Entry 8EUC (electron microscopy, 3.61 A resolution); this record covers chains C and D of the 4 polymer chains in the assembly.

# Chain C
Molecule: Cyclic nucleotide-gated cation channel alpha-3
From: Homo sapiens
UniProt: Q16281 (CNGA3_HUMAN); residue numbers follow UniProt; this construct covers 1-694
Amino-acid sequence (694 residues; each row starts with the number of its first residue):
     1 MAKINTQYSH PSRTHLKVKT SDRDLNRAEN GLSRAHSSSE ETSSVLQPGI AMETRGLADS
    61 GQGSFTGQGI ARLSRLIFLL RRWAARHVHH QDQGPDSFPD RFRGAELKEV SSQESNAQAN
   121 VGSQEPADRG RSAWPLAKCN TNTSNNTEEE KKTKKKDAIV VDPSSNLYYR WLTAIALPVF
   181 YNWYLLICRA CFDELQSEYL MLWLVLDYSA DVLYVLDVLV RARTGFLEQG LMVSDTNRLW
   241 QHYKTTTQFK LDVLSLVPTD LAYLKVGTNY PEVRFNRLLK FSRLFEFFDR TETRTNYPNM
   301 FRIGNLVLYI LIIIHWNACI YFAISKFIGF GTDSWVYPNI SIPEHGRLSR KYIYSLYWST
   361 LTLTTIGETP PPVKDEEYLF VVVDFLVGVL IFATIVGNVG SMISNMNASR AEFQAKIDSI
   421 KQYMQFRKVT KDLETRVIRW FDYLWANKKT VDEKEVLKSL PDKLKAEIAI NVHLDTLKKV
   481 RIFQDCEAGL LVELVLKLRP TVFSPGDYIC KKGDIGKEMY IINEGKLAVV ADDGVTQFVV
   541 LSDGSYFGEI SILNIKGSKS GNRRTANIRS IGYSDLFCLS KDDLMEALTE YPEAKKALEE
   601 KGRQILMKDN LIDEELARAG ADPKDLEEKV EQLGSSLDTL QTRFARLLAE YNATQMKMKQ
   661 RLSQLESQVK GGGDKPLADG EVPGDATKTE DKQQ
Disordered / not traced: 1-157, 610-694
Covalently attached groups: N-acetylglucosamine (NAG) linked to Asn339
Residues lining bound ligands: cyclic guanosine monophosphate (PCG): Val539, Leu541, Phe547, Gly548, Glu549, Ile550, Ser551, Arg563, Arg564, Thr565, Ile568, Ile605, Lys608
Swiss-Prot annotation at these positions:
  - region: Thr365 to Glu368 (Selectivity filter)
  - binding site (3',5'-cyclic GMP): Gly548, Glu549, Ser551, Arg564, Thr565, Asp609
  - site (Central gate): Phe392, Val396
  - glycosylation: Asn339 (N-linked (GalNAc...) asparagine)
  - natural variant: Asp162 (D162V: In ACHM2), Pro163 (P163L: In ACHM2), Trp171 (W171C: In ACHM2), Tyr181 (Y181C: In ACHM2), Asn182 (N182Y: In ACHM2), Leu186 (L186F: In ACHM2), Cys191 (C191Y: In ACHM2), Glu194 (E194K: In ACHM2), Arg223 (R223Q: In ACHM2; R223W: In ACHM2), Thr224 (T224I: Found in patients with cone-rod dystrophy; T224R: In ACHM2), Glu228 (E228K: In ACHM2; uncertain significance), Phe249 (F249S: In ACHM2), 46 further natural variant entries in UniProt

# Chain D
Molecule: Cyclic nucleotide-gated cation channel beta-3
From: Homo sapiens
UniProt: Q9NQW8 (CNGB3_HUMAN); residues 1-809 here = UniProt positions 1-809
Amino-acid sequence (809 residues; numbered 1 to 809; the number before each row is that of its first residue):
     1 MFKSLTKVNK VKPIGENNEN EQSSRRNEEG SHPSNQSQQT TAQEENKGEE KSLKTKSTPV
    61 TSEEPHTNIQ DKLSKKNSSG DLTTNPDPQN AAEPTGTVPE QKEMDPGKEG PNSPQNKPPA
   121 APVINEYADA QLHNLVKRMR QRTALYKKKL VEGDLSSPEA SPQTAKPTAV PPVKESDDKP
   181 TEHYYRLLWF KVKKMPLTEY LKRIKLPNSI DSYTDRLYLL WLLLVTLAYN WNCCFIPLRL
   241 VFPYQTADNI HYWLIADIIC DIIYLYDMLF IQPRLQFVRG GDIIVDSNEL RKHYRTSTKF
   301 QLDVASIIPF DICYLFFGFN PMFRANRMLK YTSFFEFNHH LESIMDKAYI YRVIRTTGYL
   361 LFILHINACV YYWASNYEGI GTTRWVYDGE GNEYLRCYYW AVRTLITIGG LPEPQTLFEI
   421 VFQLLNFFSG VFVFSSLIGQ MRDVIGAATA NQNYFRACMD DTIAYMNNYS IPKLVQKRVR
   481 TWYEYTWDSQ RMLDESDLLK TLPTTVQLAL AIDVNFSIIS KVDLFKGCDT QMIYDMLLRL
   541 KSVLYLPGDF VCKKGEIGKE MYIIKHGEVQ VLGGPDGTKV LVTLKAGSVF GEISLLAAGG
   601 GNRRTANVVA HGFANLLTLD KKTLQEILVH YPDSERILMK KARVLLKQKA KTAEATPPRK
   661 DLALLFPPKE ETPKLFKTLL GGTGKASLAR LLKLKREQAA QKKENSEGGE EEGKENEDKQ
   721 KENEDKQKEN EDKGKENEDK DKGREPEEKP LDRPECTASP IAVEEEPHSV RRTVLPRGTS
   781 RQSLIISMAP SAEGGEEVLT IEVKEKAKQ
Disordered / not traced: 1-205, 573-576, 644-809
Residues lining bound ligands: cyclic guanosine monophosphate (PCG): Cys552, Val571, Val582, Val589, Phe590, Gly591, Glu592, Ile593, Arg603, Arg604, Thr605, Ala606, Val608
Swiss-Prot annotation at these positions:
  - region: Thr407 to Gly410 (Selectivity filter)
  - binding site (3',5'-cyclic GMP): Gly591, Glu592, Arg604, Thr605
  - site: Phe434 (Central gate), Ile438 (Central gate), Arg442 (Occludes the pore below the central gate)
  - natural variant: Gly107 (G107R: In ACHM3; uncertain significance), Lys148 (K148E: In ACHM3), Ser156 (S156F: In ACHM3), Glu199 (E199K: In ACHM3; uncertain significance), Pro309 (P309L: In ACHM3), Arg403 (R403Q: Found in macular degeneration; uncertain significance), Ser435 (S435F: In ACHM3), Met466 (M466T: In ACHM3; uncertain significance), Tyr469 (Y469D: In STGD1), Asp494 (D494N: In ACHM3; uncertain significance), Asp513 (D513Y: In ACHM3; uncertain significance), Phe525 (F525N: In ACHM3), 4 further natural variant entries in UniProt

# How chain C and chain D interact
Residue-residue contacts (66; chain C residue first):
  Val307(C) - Phe432(D)  hydrophobic
  Ile310(C) - Phe428(D)  hydrophobic
  Ile310(C) - Phe432(D)  hydrophobic
  Ile314(C) - Phe428(D)  hydrophobic
  Ser349(C) - Leu417(D)
  Arg350(C) - Gln415(D)  hydrogen bond (side chain-backbone)
  Arg350(C) - Leu417(D)
  Arg350(C) - Ile420(D)
  Ile353(C) - Leu417(D)  hydrophobic
  Ile353(C) - Ile420(D)  hydrophobic
  Leu356(C) - Leu424(D)
  Tyr357(C) - Pro414(D)
  Tyr357(C) - Ile420(D)  hydrophobic
  Tyr357(C) - Gln423(D)
  Tyr357(C) - Leu424(D)  hydrophobic
  Thr360(C) - Leu424(D)
  Leu361(C) - Phe427(D)  hydrophobic
  Thr364(C) - Val431(D)
  Ile366(C) - Thr407(D)
  Ile366(C) - Phe427(D)  hydrophobic
  Glu368(C) - Ile408(D)
  Glu368(C) - Gly409(D)
  Glu368(C) - Gly410(D)  hydrogen bond (side chain-backbone)
  Glu368(C) - Glu413(D)
  Phe392(C) - Val431(D)  hydrophobic
  Val396(C) - Ser435(D)
  Val399(C) - Phe432(D)  hydrophobic
  Val399(C) - Ser435(D)
  Val399(C) - Ser436(D)
  Ile403(C) - Ser436(D)
  Ile403(C) - Gln440(D)
  Asn407(C) - Asp443(D)
  Arg410(C) - His339(D)
  Lys416(C) - Thr501(D)  hydrogen bond
  Ser419(C) - Leu498(D)
  Ile420(C) - Leu498(D)
  Ile420(C) - Leu502(D)  hydrophobic
  Ile420(C) - Leu510(D)  hydrophobic
  Gln422(C) - Arg491(D)
  Tyr423(C) - Met492(D)  hydrophobic
  Tyr423(C) - Glu495(D)
  Tyr423(C) - Leu498(D)  hydrophobic
  Tyr423(C) - Leu499(D)  hydrophobic
  Met424(C) - Leu510(D)  hydrophobic
  Phe426(C) - Ser489(D)
  Phe426(C) - Gln490(D)
  Arg427(C) - Gln490(D)
  Arg427(C) - Val514(D)
  Arg427(C) - Lys565(D)
  Val429(C) - Asp513(D)
  Thr430(C) - Asp513(D)  hydrogen bond (backbone-side chain)
  Leu433(C) - Asp513(D)
  Thr435(C) - Tyr213(D)
  Val437(C) - Val506(D)  hydrophobic
  Ile438(C) - Tyr213(D)
  Arg439(C) - Tyr213(D)
  Trp440(C) - Thr505(D)
  Trp440(C) - Val506(D)  hydrophobic
  Phe441(C) - Leu502(D)  hydrophobic
  Phe503(C) - Thr505(D)
  Asp514(C) - Gln531(D)
  Ile515(C) - Tyr631(D)
  Glu524(C) - Gly280(D)
  Gly572(C) - Gly281(D)
  Gly572(C) - Asp282(D)
  Tyr573(C) - Gly281(D)  hydrogen bond (backbone-backbone)
Interface residues without a listed pair, chain C (54 interface residues in all): Leu306, Tyr354, Pro370, Ile395, Gln414, Lys421, Lys428, Asp442, Val502, Asp507, Lys511, Gly525
Interface residues without a listed pair, chain D (53 interface residues in all): Val278, Glu342, Ser343, Val421, Phe434, Ile438, Gly439, Asn451, Ala509, Tyr534, Ser542, Asn615

# In short
54 residues of chain C face 53 of chain D across their interface; the contacts include 5 hydrogen bonds. Polar
contacts include Arg350(C)-Gln415(D), Glu368(C)-Gly410(D) and Lys416(C)-Thr501(D). Bound to chain C: cyclic
guanosine monophosphate. Chain D binds cyclic guanosine monophosphate. N-acetylglucosamine is covalently
linked to Asn339(C).
Here chain C is Cyclic nucleotide-gated cation channel alpha-3 and chain D is Cyclic nucleotide-gated cation
channel beta-3, both from Homo sapiens. Entry 8EUC (Cryo-EM structure of cGMP bound human CNGA3/CNGB3 channel
in GDN, transition state 2) was determined by electron microscopy together with 8ETP, 8EU3, 8EV8, 8EV9, 8EVA,
8EVB and 8EVC from the same study.
